PDB entry 9NNU | X-ray diffraction, 2.59 A resolution | chains A and B

Chain A:
Name: Envelope glycoprotein
Source organism: Ebola virus - Mayinga, Zaire, 1976
UniProt: Q05320 (VGP_EBOZM); residue numbers follow UniProt; this construct covers 32-501
Sequence (470 residues; each row starts with the number of its first residue):
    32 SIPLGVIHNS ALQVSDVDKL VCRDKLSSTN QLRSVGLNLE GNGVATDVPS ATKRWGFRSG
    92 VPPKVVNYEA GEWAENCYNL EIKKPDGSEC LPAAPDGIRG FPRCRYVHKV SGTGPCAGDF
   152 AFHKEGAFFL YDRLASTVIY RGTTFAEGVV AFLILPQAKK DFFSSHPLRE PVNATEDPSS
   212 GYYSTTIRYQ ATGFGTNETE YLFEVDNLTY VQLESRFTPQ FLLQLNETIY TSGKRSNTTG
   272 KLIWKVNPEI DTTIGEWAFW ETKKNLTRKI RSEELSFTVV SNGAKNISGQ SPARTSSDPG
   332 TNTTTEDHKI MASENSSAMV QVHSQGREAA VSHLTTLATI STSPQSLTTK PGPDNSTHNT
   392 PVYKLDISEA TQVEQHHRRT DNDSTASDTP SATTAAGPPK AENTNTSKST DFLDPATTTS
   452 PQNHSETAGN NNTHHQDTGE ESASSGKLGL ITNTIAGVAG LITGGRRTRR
Disordered / not traced: 189-210, 282-287, 294-305, 312-471, 478-501
Sequence notes: conflict Ala42 (Thr in Q05320)
Swiss-Prot annotation at these positions:
  - site: Leu57 (Involved in receptor recognition and/or post-binding events), Leu63 (Involved in receptor recognition and/or post-binding events), Arg64 (Involved in receptor recognition and/or post-binding events), Phe88 (Involved in receptor recognition and/or post-binding events), Lys95 (Involved in receptor recognition and/or post-binding events), Ile170 (Involved in receptor recognition and/or post-binding events), Arg501 (Cleavage)
  - glycosylation (N-linked (GlcNAc...) asparagine): Asn40, Asn204, Asn228, Asn238, Asn257, Asn268, Asn296, Asn317, Asn333, Asn346, Asn386, Asn413, Asn436, Asn454, Asn462
  - natural variant: Ser65 (S65P: In strain: Isolate mouse-adapted), Ser246 (S246P: In strain: Isolate mouse-adapted)
  - mutagenesis: Asn40 (N40D: Induces GP1 secretion. Complete loss of virus capability to enter into host cell), Cys53 (C53G: Induces GP1 secretion. Complete loss of virus capability to enter into host cell), Asp55 (D55A: 80% loss of virus capability to enter into host cell; D55E/K: No effect on viral entry), Leu57 (L57A: Complete loss of virus capability to enter into host cell; L57F/I/K: 90% loss of virus capability to enter into host cell), Leu63 (L63A: 90% loss of virus capability to enter into host cell; L63F: Almost complete loss of virus capability to enter into host cell; L63K: Complete loss of virus capability to enter into host cell), Arg64 (R64A/E: Complete loss of virus capability to enter into host cell; R64K: No loss of virus capability to enter into host cell), Phe88 (F88A/E: Complete loss of virus capability to enter into host cell; F88A: About 50% loss of ability to counteract host BST2; F88I: No loss of virus capability to enter into host cell), Lys95 (K95A/E: 80% loss of virus capability to enter into host cell; K95R: 20% loss of virus capability to enter into host cell), Cys108 (C108G: Almost complete loss of expression of GP1 and GP2. Almost complete loss of virus capability to enter into host cell), Leu111 (L111A: About 60% loss of ability to counteract host BST2), Cys121 (C121G: Reduced levels of expression of GP1 and GP2. 50% loss of virus capability to enter into host cell), Leu122 (L122A: About 60% loss of ability to counteract host BST2), 9 further mutagenesis entries in UniProt
Disulfides: Cys108-Cys135, Cys121-Cys147
Covalently attached groups: N-acetylglucosamine (NAG) linked to Asn228, Asn238, Asn257, Asn268
Residues lining bound ligands: A1BZF (N-{3-[(1Z)-1-{4-[2-(dimethylamino)ethoxy]phenyl}-1-phenylbut-1-en-2-yl]phenyl}-N'-[(3R)-oxolan-3-yl]sulfuric diamide): Arg64, Val66, Gly67, Leu68, Glu100, Ala101, Gly102, Leu186
From the paper describing this entry:
  - binding site for A1BZF: Glu100 (from molecular simulation)

Chain B:
Name: GP2
Source organism: Ebola virus - Mayinga, Zaire, 1976
Notes: fragment: EbzaA.19907.a.HE11 proteolyzed C-terminal domain
UniProt: Q05320 (VGP_EBOZM); residues 502-632 here = UniProt positions 502-632
Sequence (168 residues; numbered 502 to 669; the number before each row is that of its first residue):
   502 EAIVNAQPKC NPNLHYWTTQ DEGAAIGLAW IPYFGPAAEG IYIEGLMHNQ DGLICGLRQL
   562 ANETTQALQL FLRATTELRT FSILNRKAID FLLQRWGGTC HILGPDCCIE PADWTKNITD
   622 KIDQIIHDFV DGSGYIPEAP RDGQAYVRKD GEWVLLSTFL GTHHHHHH
Disordered / not traced: 622-669
Sequence notes: conflict Ala613 (His in Q05320); expression tag (633-669)
Swiss-Prot annotation at these positions:
  - region: Gly524 to Ala539 (Fusion peptide)
  - glycosylation (N-linked (GlcNAc...) asparagine): Asn563, Asn618
  - mutagenesis: Cys511 (C511G: Induces GP1 secretion. Complete loss of virus capability to enter into host cell), Gly528 (G528R: Reduced infectivity), Leu529 (L529A/R: Reduced infectivity), Ile532 (I532A: Reduced infectivity; I532R: Almost complete loss of infectivity. No effect on transport of GP to the cell surface and incorporation onto virions), Phe535 (F535A: Reduced infectivity; F535R: Almost complete loss of infectivity. No effect on transport of GP to the cell surface and incorporation onto virions), Gly536 (G536A: Almost complete loss of infectivity. No effect on transport of GP to the cell surface and incorporation onto virions), Pro537 (P537R: Almost complete loss of infectivity. No effect on transport of GP to the cell surface and incorporation onto virions), Cys556 (C556S: Induces GP1 secretion. Complete loss of virus capability to enter into host cell), Asn563 (N563D: Reduced levels of expression of GP, GP1 and GP2. 20% loss of virus capability to enter into host cell), Cys601 (C601S: Induces GP1 secretion. Complete loss of virus capability to enter into host cell), Cys608 (C608G: Induces GP1 secretion. Complete loss of virus capability to enter into host cell), Cys609 (C609G: Induces GP1 secretion. Complete loss of virus capability to enter into host cell), 2 further mutagenesis entries in UniProt
Disulfides: Cys511-Cys556, Cys601-Cys608
Covalently attached groups: N-acetylglucosamine (NAG) linked to Asn563
Residues lining bound ligands: A1BZF (N-{3-[(1Z)-1-{4-[2-(dimethylamino)ethoxy]phenyl}-1-phenylbut-1-en-2-yl]phenyl}-N'-[(3R)-oxolan-3-yl]sulfuric diamide): Leu515, Tyr517, Thr519, Thr520, Asp522, Met548, Leu554, Leu558
From the paper describing this entry:
  - binding site for A1BZF: Tyr517 (from molecular simulation)

How chain A and chain B interact:
Pairs across the interface - 102 pairs, chain A then chain B:
  Ser32(A) - Ala568(B)
  Ile33(A) - Ala568(B)  hydrophobic
  Ile33(A) - Phe572(B)  hydrophobic
  Ile33(A) - Lys588(B)  hydrogen bond (backbone-side chain)
  Pro34(A) - Ala568(B)
  Leu35(A) - Lys588(B)
  Gly36(A) - Leu561(B)
  Ser41(A) - Asp552(B)  hydrogen bond
  Leu43(A) - Ile504(B)  hydrophobic
  Leu43(A) - Leu561(B)  hydrophobic
  Gln44(A) - Glu502(B)
  Val45(A) - Glu502(B)  hydrogen bond (backbone-backbone)
  Val45(A) - Ile504(B)  hydrophobic
  Asp47(A) - Lys588(B)  salt bridge
  Val48(A) - Lys588(B)
  Val48(A) - Asp591(B)
  Val48(A) - Phe592(B)  hydrophobic
  Asp49(A) - Gln595(B)
  Leu51(A) - Phe592(B)  hydrophobic
  Leu51(A) - Arg596(B)
  Val52(A) - Arg596(B)  hydrogen bond (backbone-side chain)
  Cys53(A) - Arg596(B)
  Cys53(A) - Cys609(B)  disulfide
  Asp55(A) - Phe592(B)
  Asp55(A) - Arg596(B)  hydrogen bond (backbone-side chain)
  Leu57(A) - Phe592(B)  hydrophobic
  Leu63(A) - Leu585(B)
  Leu63(A) - Ala589(B)  hydrophobic
  Arg64(A) - Leu585(B)
  Ser65(A) - Leu585(B)
  Leu68(A) - Leu515(B)  hydrophobic
  Leu68(A) - Ala562(B)  hydrophobic
  Gly72(A) - Lys510(B)
  Gly72(A) - Cys511(B)
  Gly72(A) - Asn512(B)  hydrogen bond (backbone-backbone)
  Gly72(A) - Arg559(B)
  Asn73(A) - Gln508(B)
  Asn73(A) - Pro509(B)
  Asn73(A) - Lys510(B)  hydrogen bond (backbone-backbone)
  Asn73(A) - Arg559(B)
  Gly74(A) - Lys510(B)
  Lys95(A) - Leu573(B)  hydrogen bond (side chain-backbone)
  Lys95(A) - Arg574(B)
  Lys95(A) - Thr576(B)  hydrogen bond (side chain-backbone)
  Lys95(A) - Glu578(B)
  Lys95(A) - Leu579(B)
  Val96(A) - Leu579(B)  hydrogen bond (backbone-backbone)
  Val96(A) - Arg580(B)
  Val96(A) - Thr581(B)  hydrogen bond (backbone-backbone)
  Val97(A) - Thr581(B)
  Val97(A) - Ile584(B)  hydrophobic
  Asn98(A) - Thr581(B)  hydrogen bond (backbone-backbone)
  Asn98(A) - Phe582(B)
  Tyr99(A) - Trp518(B)
  Glu100(A) - Thr519(B)  hydrogen bond (backbone-side chain)
  Glu100(A) - Leu585(B)
  Ala101(A) - Trp518(B)
  Ala101(A) - Thr519(B)
  Gly102(A) - Tyr517(B)
  Gly102(A) - Trp518(B)  hydrogen bond (backbone-backbone)
  Glu103(A) - Leu515(B)
  Glu103(A) - His516(B)
  Glu103(A) - Trp518(B)  hydrogen bond (backbone-side chain)
  Glu103(A) - Arg559(B)  salt bridge
  Trp104(A) - His516(B)  hydrogen bond (backbone-backbone)
  Trp104(A) - Tyr517(B)  hydrogen bond (side chain-backbone)
  Trp104(A) - Trp518(B)
  Trp104(A) - Glu545(B)
  Pro126(A) - Arg580(B)
  Asp127(A) - Arg580(B)  hydrogen bond (backbone-side chain)
  Phe132(A) - Trp518(B)
  Pro133(A) - Trp518(B)
  Pro133(A) - Tyr543(B)
  Arg134(A) - Trp518(B)
  Arg134(A) - Tyr543(B)
  Gly157(A) - Thr566(B)
  Gly157(A) - Gln570(B)  hydrogen bond (backbone-side chain)
  Ala158(A) - Gln570(B)
  Phe159(A) - Leu569(B)  hydrophobic
  Phe159(A) - Gln570(B)
  Phe159(A) - Leu573(B)  hydrophobic
  Asp163(A) - Tyr543(B)  hydrogen bond
  Arg164(A) - Trp518(B)
  Arg164(A) - Ile542(B)
  Thr168(A) - Gln570(B)
  Val180(A) - Ala562(B)  hydrophobic
  Val180(A) - Thr566(B)
  Val181(A) - Ala562(B)
  Val181(A) - Thr565(B)
  Val181(A) - Leu569(B)  hydrophobic
  Ala182(A) - Ala562(B)  hydrophobic
  Phe183(A) - Thr565(B)
  Phe183(A) - Ile584(B)  hydrophobic
  Phe183(A) - Leu585(B)  hydrophobic
  Leu184(A) - Leu558(B)  hydrophobic
  Ser211(A) - Glu545(B)
  Trp288(A) - Lys510(B)
  Ala289(A) - Lys510(B)
  Trp291(A) - Cys511(B)
  Trp291(A) - Asn512(B)
  Trp291(A) - Pro513(B)
  Glu292(A) - Lys510(B)  salt bridge
Other interface residues (no listed pair), chain A (64 interface residues in all): Ile38, Ala42, Thr60, Asn69, Gly128, Ile129, Arg130, Leu165, Phe290
Other interface residues (no listed pair), chain B (55 interface residues in all): Asn514, Thr520, Ala539, Glu540, Leu554, Gly557, Asn563, Glu564, Asn586, Pro606, Cys608
Inter-chain disulfides: Cys53(A)-Cys609(B)

Summary:
The interface between chain A and chain B involves 64 residues on one side and 55 on the other, with 1
disulfide bond, 20 hydrogen bonds and 3 salt bridges. Polar pairs include Asp47(A)-Lys588(B),
Glu103(A)-Arg559(B) and Glu292(A)-Lys510(B). From the paper: a binding site for A1BZF at Glu100(A) and
Tyr517(B).
Here chain A is Envelope glycoprotein and chain B is GP2, both from Ebola virus - Mayinga, Zaire, 1976. Entry
9NNU (Crystal Structure of Ebola Envelope glycoprotein GP in complex with compound LD4-189ZbR) was determined
by X-ray diffraction.
